Entry 8HH4 (electron microscopy, 3.10 A resolution); this record covers chains F and G of the 7 polymer chains in the assembly.

Chain F:
Protein: ATP synthase subunit beta
Source organism: Bacillus sp. PS3
Notes: EC 7.1.2.2
UniProtKB: A0A0M4U1P9 (A0A0M4U1P9_BACP3); residue numbers follow UniProt; this construct covers 1-473
Sequence (484 residues; row label = number of the first residue in the row; numbers below 1 keep their minus sign (Met-10 is residue -10)):
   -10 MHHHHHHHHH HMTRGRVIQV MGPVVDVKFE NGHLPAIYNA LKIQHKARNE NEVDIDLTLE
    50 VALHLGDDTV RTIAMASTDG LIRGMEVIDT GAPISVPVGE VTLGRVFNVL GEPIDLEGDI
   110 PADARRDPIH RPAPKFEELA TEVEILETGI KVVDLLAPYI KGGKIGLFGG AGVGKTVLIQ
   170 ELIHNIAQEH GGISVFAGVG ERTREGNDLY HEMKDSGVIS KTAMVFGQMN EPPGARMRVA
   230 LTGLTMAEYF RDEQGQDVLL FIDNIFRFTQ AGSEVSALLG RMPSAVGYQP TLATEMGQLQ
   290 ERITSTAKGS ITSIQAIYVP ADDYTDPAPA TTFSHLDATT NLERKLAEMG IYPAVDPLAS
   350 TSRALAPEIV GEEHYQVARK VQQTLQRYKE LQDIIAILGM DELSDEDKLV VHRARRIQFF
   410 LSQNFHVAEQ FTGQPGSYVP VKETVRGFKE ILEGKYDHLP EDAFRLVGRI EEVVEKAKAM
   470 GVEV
Disordered / not traced: -10 to 0, 472-473
Differences from the reference sequence: initiating methionine (-10); expression tag (-9 to 0)
Bound ions: Mg2+: Thr165 (together with ATP)
Ligand contacts:
  - ATP (adenosine-5'-triphosphate), molecule 1: Gly159, Ala160, Gly161, Val162, Gly163, Lys164, Thr165, Val166, Glu190, Arg191, Glu194, Tyr341, Pro342, Phe414, Ala417, Phe420
  - ATP, molecule 2: Ser351, Arg352, Tyr364, Arg368

Chain G:
Protein: ATP synthase gamma chain
Source organism: Bacillus sp. PS3
UniProtKB: A0A0M4TPJ7 (A0A0M4TPJ7_BACP3); residue numbers follow UniProt; this construct covers 1-285
Sequence (285 residues; each row starts with the number of its first residue):
     1 MASLRDIKTR INATKKTSQI TKAMEMVSTS KLNRAEQNAK SFVPYMEKIQ EVVANVALGA
    61 GGASHPMLVS RPVKKTGYLV ITSDRGLAGA YNSNVLRLVY QTIQKRHASP DEYAIIVIGR
   121 VGLSFFRKRN MPVILDITRL PDQPSFADIK EIARKTVGLF ADGTFDELYM YYNHYVSAIQ
   181 QEVTERKLLP LTDLAENKQR TVYEFEPSQE EILDVLLPQY AESLIYGALL DAKASEHAAR
   241 MTAMKNATDN ANELIRTLTL SYNRARQAAI TQEITEIVAG ANALQ
Disordered / not traced: 1, 285

How chain F and chain G interact:
Residue-residue contacts (15):
  Met271(F) with Leu284(G), hydrophobic
  Pro272(F) with Ala279(G), hydrophobic
  Ala274(F) with Gln272(G); Glu276(G)
  Asp382(F) with Arg10(G), salt bridge
  Ala385(F) with Asn250(G)
  Ile386(F) with Thr17(G); Ala247(G); Asn250(G), hydrogen bond (backbone-side chain)
  Leu387(F) with Leu87(G), hydrophobic
  Asp390(F) with Gly89(G)
  Glu391(F) with Leu87(G), hydrogen bond (side chain-backbone); Ala88(G); Gly89(G)
  Asp394(F) with Lys128(G), salt bridge
Interface residues without a listed pair, chain F (11 interface residues in all): Val275
Interface residues without a listed pair, chain G (16 interface residues in all): Gly86, Asn246, Gly280, Ala283

In short:
Chain F and chain G form an interface of 11 and 16 residues respectively, with 2 hydrogen bonds and 2 salt
bridges. Among the polar pairs are Asp382(F)-Arg10(G), Asp394(F)-Lys128(G) and Ile386(F)-Asn250(G). Chain F
binds ATP.
Chain F is ATP synthase subunit beta and chain G is ATP synthase gamma chain, both from Bacillus sp. PS3; the
structure, F1 domain of FoF1-ATPase from Bacillus PS3,101 degrees, highATP, was determined by electron
microscopy, deposited together with 8HH1, 8HH2, 8HH3, 8HH5, 8HH6, 8HH7 and 5 further entries.
